PDB entry 7NKH | electron microscopy, 2.78 A resolution | chains A and G of the 7 polymer chains in the assembly

[Chain A]
Name: ATP synthase subunit alpha
Organism: Mycolicibacterium smegmatis MC2 155
Notes: EC 7.1.2.2
Reference sequence: A0R202 (ATPA_MYCS2); numbering as in UniProt (aligned over 1-548)
Chain sequence (548 residues; numbered 1 to 548; the number before each row is that of its first residue):
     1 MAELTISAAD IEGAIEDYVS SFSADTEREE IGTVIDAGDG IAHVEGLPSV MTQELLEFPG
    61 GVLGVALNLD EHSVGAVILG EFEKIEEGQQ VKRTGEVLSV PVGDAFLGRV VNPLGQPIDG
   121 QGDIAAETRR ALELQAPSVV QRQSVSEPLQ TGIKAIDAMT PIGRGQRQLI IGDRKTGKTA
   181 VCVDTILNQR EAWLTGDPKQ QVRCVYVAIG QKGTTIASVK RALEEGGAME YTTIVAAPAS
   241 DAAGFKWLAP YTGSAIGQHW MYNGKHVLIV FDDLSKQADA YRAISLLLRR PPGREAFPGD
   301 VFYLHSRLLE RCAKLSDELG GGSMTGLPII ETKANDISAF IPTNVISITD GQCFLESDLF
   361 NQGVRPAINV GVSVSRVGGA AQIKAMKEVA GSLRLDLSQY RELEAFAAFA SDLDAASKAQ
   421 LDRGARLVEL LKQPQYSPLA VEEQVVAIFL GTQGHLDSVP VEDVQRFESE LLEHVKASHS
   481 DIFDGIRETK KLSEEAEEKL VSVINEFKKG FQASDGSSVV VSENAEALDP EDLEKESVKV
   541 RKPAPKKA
Not modelled in the structure: 1-28, 522-548
Bound ions: Mg2+: T179 (together with ATP)
Residues lining bound ligands: ATP (adenosine-5'-triphosphate): D173, R174, K175, T176, G177, K178, T179, A180, E331, F360, R365, P366, Q433, P434, Q435
UniProt features mapped onto this chain:
  - binding site (ATP): G172 to T179
  - site: S373 (Required for activity)

[Chain G]
Name: ATP synthase gamma chain
Organism: Mycolicibacterium smegmatis MC2 155
Reference sequence: A0R201 (ATPG_MYCS2); residue numbers follow UniProt; this construct covers 1-307
Chain sequence (307 residues; each row starts with the number of its first residue):
     1 MAATLRELRG RIRSAGSIKK ITKAQELIAT SRIAKAQARV EAARPYAAEI TNMLTELAGA
    61 SALDHPLLVE RKQPKRAGVL VVSSDRGLCG AYNANVLRRA EELFSLLRDE GKDPVLYVVG
   121 RKALGYFSFR QRTVVESWTG FSERPTYENA REIADTLVNA FMAGADDEGD DAGADGILGV
   181 DELHIVFTEF RSMLSQTAVA RRAAPMEVEY VGEVETGPRT LYSFEPDPET LFDALLPRYI
   241 ATRVYAALLE AAASESASRR RAMKSATDNA DDLIKALTLA ANRERQAQIT QEISEIVGGA
   301 NALAGSK
Not modelled in the structure: 1-2, 36-85, 95-257, 305-307

[How chain A and chain G interact]
Residue-residue contacts (15):
  R289(A) - L303(G)  hydrogen bond (side chain-backbone)
  P292(A) - I296(G)  hydrophobic
  G293(A) - I293(G)
  R294(A) - I289(G)
  R294(A) - I293(G)
  A296(A) - I296(G)
  A405(A) - A24(G)  hydrophobic
  F406(A) - A24(G)  hydrophobic
  F406(A) - L27(G)  hydrophobic
  F409(A) - I28(G)  hydrophobic
  F409(A) - R32(G)
  D412(A) - I28(G)
  D412(A) - S31(G)  hydrogen bond
  D412(A) - R32(G)  salt bridge
  D412(A) - K35(G)
Interface residues without a listed pair, chain A (12 interface residues in all): E295, S338, S411
Interface residues without a listed pair, chain G (14 interface residues in all): K20, Q25, R285, A300

[In short]
12 residues of chain A face 14 of chain G across their interface, with 2 hydrogen bonds and 1 salt bridge.
Polar contacts include D412(A)-R32(G), R289(A)-L303(G) and D412(A)-S31(G). Chain A binds ATP. Curated
annotation (UniProt) lists 8 ATP-binding residues on chain A.
Chain A is ATP synthase subunit alpha and chain G is ATP synthase gamma chain, both from Mycolicibacterium
smegmatis MC2 155; the structure, Mycobacterium smegmatis ATP synthase F1 state 2, was determined by electron
microscopy together with 7NJK, 7NJL, 7NJM, 7NJN, 7NJO, 7NJP and 20 further entries from the same study.
